Entry 7P9Z (X-ray diffraction, 1.33 A resolution); this record covers chains A and I of the 3 polymer chains in the assembly.

[Chain A]
Name: N-glycosylase/DNA lyase
Source organism: Pyrococcus abyssi
Notes: EC 3.2.2.-, 4.2.99.18
Reference sequence: Q9UZY0 (AGOG_PYRAB); residues 1-239 here = UniProt positions 1-239
Sequence (242 residues; numbered -2 to 239; the number before each row is that of its first residue; numbers below 1 keep their minus sign (Gly-2 is residue -2)):
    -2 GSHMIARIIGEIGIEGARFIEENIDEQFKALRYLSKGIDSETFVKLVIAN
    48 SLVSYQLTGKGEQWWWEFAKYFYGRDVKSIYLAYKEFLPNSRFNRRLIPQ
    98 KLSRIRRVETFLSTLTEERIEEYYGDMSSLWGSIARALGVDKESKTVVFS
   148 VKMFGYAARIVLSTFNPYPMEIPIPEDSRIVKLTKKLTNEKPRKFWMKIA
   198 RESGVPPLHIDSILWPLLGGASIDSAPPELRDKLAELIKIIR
Construct notes: expression tag (-2 to 0)
From the paper describing this entry:
  - conformationally variable residues (side-chain flip): Gln53, Arg93
  - binding site for the 9-nt DNA strand (chain I): Arg93
  - catalytic residues: Asp174 (proposed by the authors, not directly observed)
  - mutagenesis - K142Q: unchanged binding to lesion-containing DNA
  - mutagenesis - R93A, K142Q: decreased catalytic activity

[Chain I]
Molecule: 9-nt DNA strand
Sequence (9 nucleotides; each row starts with the number of its first residue):
     1 AGAAAAAAA

[Interface between chain A and chain I]
Pairs across the interface (9; chain A residue first):
  Gln53(A) - DA6(I)  base contact
  Arg92(A) - DA7(I)  sugar contact
  Arg92(A) - DA8(I)  salt bridge to the phosphate
  Arg93(A) - DA6(I)  base contact
  Arg93(A) - DA7(I)  hydrogen bond to the base
  Arg93(A) - DA8(I)  hydrogen bond to the sugar
  Leu94(A) - DA5(I)  base contact
  Leu94(A) - DA6(I)  hydrogen bond to the sugar
  Gln97(A) - DA5(I)  hydrogen bond to the base
Other interface residues (no listed pair), chain A (7 interface residues in all): Thr55, Pro96

[Overview]
The interface between chain A and chain I involves 7 residues on one side and 4 on the other; the contacts
include 4 hydrogen bonds and 1 salt bridge. Polar pairs include Arg93(A)-DA7(I), Gln97(A)-DA5(I) and
Arg93(A)-DA8(I). From the paper: the catalytic residue Asp174(A); R93A and K142Q of chain A reduce catalytic
activity.
Here chain A is N-glycosylase/DNA lyase (Pyrococcus abyssi) and chain I is a 9-nt DNA strand. Entry 7P9Z
(Crystal structure of a trapped Pab-AGOG/double-standed DNA covalent intermediate (DNA containing adenine
opposite to lesion)) was determined by X-ray diffraction (same publication as 7OUE, 7OY7, 7P0W and 7P8L).
